PDB entry 4BQ1 | X-ray diffraction, 1.50 A resolution | chain A

Chain A:
Protein: Endo-1,3-beta-glucanase, family GH16
Source organism: Zobellia galactanivorans
Notes: EC 3.2.1.39; fragment: catalytic domain, residues 136-383
UniProtKB: G0L5X4 (G0L5X4_ZOBGA); residues 136-383 here = UniProt positions 136-383
Chain sequence (256 residues; each row starts with the number of its first residue):
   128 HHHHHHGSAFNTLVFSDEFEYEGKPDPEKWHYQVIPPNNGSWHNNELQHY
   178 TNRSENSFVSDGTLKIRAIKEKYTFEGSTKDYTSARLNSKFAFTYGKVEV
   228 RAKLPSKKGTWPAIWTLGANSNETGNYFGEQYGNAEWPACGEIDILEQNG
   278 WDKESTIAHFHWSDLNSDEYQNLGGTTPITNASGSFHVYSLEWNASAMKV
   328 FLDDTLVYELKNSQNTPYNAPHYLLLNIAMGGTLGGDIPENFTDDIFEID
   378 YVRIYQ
Disordered / not traced: 128-132
Construct notes: expression tag (128-135)
Metal / ion sites: Ca2+: Glu145, Gly189, Asp377

Overview:
Glu145, Gly189 and Asp377 form the Ca2+ site.
Chain A is Endo-1,3-beta-glucanase, family GH16 (Zobellia galactanivorans); the structure, Crystal structure
of of LamAcat from Zobellia galactanivorans, was determined by X-ray diffraction together with 4BOW and 4BPZ
from the same study.
